Entry 1XNR (X-ray diffraction, 3.10 A resolution); this record covers chains A and T of the 23 polymer chains in the assembly.

== Chain A ==
Molecule: 16S Ribosomal RNA
Source organism: Thermus thermophilus
Sequence (1522 nucleotides; row label = number of the first residue in the row; note: 42 numbers in that range are skipped by the numbering (no residue carries them; nothing is unmodelled there); a row labelled like 190A-190L holds insertion residues (190A, then the next letters in order); numbering starts at 0):
     0 UUUGUUGGAG AGUUUGAUCC UGGCUCAGGG UGAACGCUGG CGGCGUGCCU AAGACAUGCA
    60 AGUCGUGCGG G
    73 CCGCGGGGUU UU
    88 ACUCCG
    95 UGGUC
   101 AGCGGCGGAC GGGUGAGUAA CGCGUGGGU
  129A G
   130 ACCUACCCGG AAGAGGGGGA CAACCCGGGG AAACUCGGGC UAAUCCCCCA UGUGGACCCG
   190 C
190A-190L CCCUUGGGGUGU
   191 GUCCAAAGGG CUUU
   216 GCCCGCUUCC GGAUGGGCCC GCGUCCCAUC AGCUAGUUGG UGGGGUAAUG GCCCACCAAG
   276 GCGACGACGG GUAGCCGGUC UGAGAGGAUG GCCGGCCACA GGGGCACUGA GACACGGGCC
   336 CCACUCCUAC GGGAGGCAGC AGUUAGGAAU CUUCCGCAAU GGGCGCAAGC CUGACGGAGC
   396 GACGCCGCUU GGAGGAAGAA GCCCUUCGGG GUGUAAACUC CUGAA
   442 CCCGGGACGA AACCCCCGAC GA
   474 GGGGACUGAC GGUACCGGG
   494 GUAAUAGCGC CGGCCAACUC CGUGCCAGCA GCCGCGGUAA UACGGAGGGC GCGAGCGUUA
   554 CCCGGAUUCA CUGGGCGUAA AGGGCGUGUA GGCGGCCUGG GGCGUCCCAU GUGAAAGACC
   614 ACGGCUCAAC CGUGGGGGAG CGUGGGAUAC GCUCAGGCUA GACGGUGGGA GAGGGUGGUG
   674 GAAUUCCCGG AGUAGCGGUG AAAUGCGCAG AUACCGGGAG GAACGCCGAU GGCGAAGGCA
   734 GCCACCUGGU CCACCCGUGA CGCUGAGGCG CGAAAGCGUG GGGAGCAAAC CGGAUUAGAU
   794 ACCCGGGUAG UCCACGCCCU AAACGAUGCG CGCUAGGUCU CUGGGUCU
   848 CCUGGGGGCC GAAGCUAACG CGUUAAGCGC GCCGCCUGGG GAGUACGGCC GCAAGGCUGA
   908 AACUCAAAGG AAUUGACGGG GGCCCGCACA AGCGGUGGAG CAUGUGGUUU AAUUCGAAGC
   968 AACGCGAAGA ACCUUACCAG GCCUUGACAU GCUAG
 1002A G
  1003 GAACCCGGGU GAAAGCCUGG GGUGCCCCG
1031A-1031D CGAG
  1032 GGGAGCCCUA GCACAGGUGC UGCAUGGCCG UCGUCAGCUC GUGCCGUGAG GUGUUGGGUU
  1092 AAGUCCCGCA ACGAGCGCAA CCCCCGCCGU UAGUUGCCAG CGGUUCGGCC GGGCACUCUA
  1152 ACGGGACUGC CCGCGAAA
  1171 GCGGGAGGAA GGAGGGGACG ACGUCUGGUC AGCAUGGCCC UUACGGCCUG GGCGACACAC
  1231 GUGCUACAAU GCCCACUACA AAGCGAUGCC ACCCGGCAAC GGGGAGCUAA UCGCAAAAAG
  1291 GUGGGCCCAG UUCGGAUUGG GGUCUGCAAC CCGACCCCAU GAAGCCGGAA UCGCUAGUAA
  1351 UCGCGGAUCA GC
 1362A C
  1363 AUGCCGCGGU GAAUACGUUC CCGGGCCUUG UACACACCGC CCGUCACGCC AUGGGAGCGG
  1423 GCUCUACCCG AAGUCGCCGG G
  1446 AGCCUACGGG
  1459 CAGGCGCCGA GGGUAGGGCC CGUGACUGGG GCGAAGUCGU AACAAGGUAG CUGUACCGGA
  1519 AGGUGCGGCU GGAUCACCUC CUUUCU
Not modelled in the structure: 0-4, 1002A, 1031A-1031D, 1362A, 1535-1538
Metal / ion sites: Mg2+ site 1: U14, U17; Mg2+ site 2 near G21 (its only coordinating residue here); Mg2+ site 3: G46, G394; Mg2+ site 4: C48, G115; Mg2+ site 5 near A53 (its only coordinating residue here); Mg2+ site 6: A59, C386, U387; Mg2+ site 7: G61, U62, G105; Mg2+ site 8: G70, U98; Mg2+ site 9: G107, G326; Mg2+ site 10: A109, G331; Mg2+ site 11: A116, G117, G289; Mg2+ site 12: C121, G124, U125, G126, G236; 60 more Mg2+ sites not listed
Ligand contacts: paromomycin (PAR): C1404, G1405, U1406, C1407, A1408, C1409, C1490, G1491, A1492, A1493, G1494, U1495, C1496

== Chain T ==
Protein: 16S Ribosomal protein S20
Source organism: Thermus thermophilus
UniProt: P80380 (RS20_THETH); residues 1-106 here correspond to UniProt positions 0-105 (UniProt number = residue number - 1)
Sequence (106 residues; row label = number of the first residue in the row):
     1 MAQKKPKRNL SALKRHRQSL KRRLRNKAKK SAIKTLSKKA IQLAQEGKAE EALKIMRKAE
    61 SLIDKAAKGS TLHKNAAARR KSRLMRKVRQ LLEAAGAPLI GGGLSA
Not modelled in the structure: 1-7

== Chain A / chain T interface ==
Contacting residue pairs (98):
  G61(A) - Leu10(T)  phosphate contact
  G102(A) - Arg17(T)  salt bridge to the phosphate
  C103(A) - Lys14(T)  phosphate contact
  C103(A) - Arg17(T)  salt bridge to the phosphate
  G104(A) - Lys14(T)  hydrogen bond to the base
  G104(A) - Gln18(T)  phosphate contact
  G105(A) - Gln18(T)  hydrogen bond to the phosphate
  G105(A) - Arg22(T)  salt bridge to the phosphate
  C106(A) - Arg15(T)  base contact
  G107(A) - Arg15(T)  hydrogen bond to the base
  G108(A) - Arg15(T)  base contact
  C131(A) - Asn75(T)  phosphate contact
  C132(A) - Lys74(T)  phosphate contact
  C132(A) - Asn75(T)  hydrogen bond to the phosphate
  U133(A) - Lys74(T)  phosphate contact
  C175(A) - Arg25(T)  sugar contact
  C175(A) - Lys29(T)  phosphate contact
  C176(A) - Lys29(T)  salt bridge to the phosphate
  C177(A) - Lys65(T)  salt bridge to the phosphate
  C178(A) - Lys65(T)  salt bridge to the phosphate
  G184(A) - Asp64(T)  hydrogen bond to the base
  A185(A) - Glu60(T)  base contact
  A185(A) - Ala78(T)  phosphate contact
  A185(A) - Lys81(T)  hydrogen bond to the base
  C186(A) - Ala78(T)  sugar contact
  C186(A) - Lys81(T)  sugar contact
  C186(A) - Ser82(T)  hydrogen bond to the phosphate
  C186(A) - Met85(T)  hydrogen bond to the sugar
  C187(A) - Ser82(T)  hydrogen bond to the phosphate
  C187(A) - Met85(T)  sugar contact
  C187(A) - Arg89(T)  hydrogen bond to the sugar
  C187(A) - Leu104(T)  sugar contact
  C187(A) - Ser105(T)  hydrogen bond to the base
  C188(A) - Arg89(T)  hydrogen bond to the sugar
  C188(A) - Ser105(T)  base contact
  U190L(A) - Ser105(T)  hydrogen bond to the base
  U190L(A) - Ala106(T)  base contact
  G191(A) - Gly101(T)  hydrogen bond to the sugar
  G191(A) - Gly102(T)  hydrogen bond to the sugar
  G191(A) - Gly103(T)  hydrogen bond to the base
  G191(A) - Leu104(T)  hydrogen bond to the sugar
  G191(A) - Ser105(T)  base contact
  U192(A) - Arg57(T)  phosphate contact
  U192(A) - Glu60(T)  hydrogen bond to the sugar
  U192(A) - Gly102(T)  sugar contact
  U192(A) - Gly103(T)  sugar contact
  C193(A) - Arg57(T)  phosphate contact
  C193(A) - Glu60(T)  sugar contact
  C193(A) - Ser61(T)  phosphate contact
  C193(A) - Asp64(T)  hydrogen bond to the sugar
  C194(A) - Ser61(T)  hydrogen bond to the phosphate
  C194(A) - Asp64(T)  sugar contact
  C194(A) - Lys65(T)  sugar contact
  C194(A) - Lys68(T)  sugar contact
  A195(A) - Lys65(T)  phosphate contact
  A195(A) - Lys68(T)  hydrogen bond to the sugar
  U222(A) - Lys68(T)  hydrogen bond to the phosphate
  U223(A) - Lys68(T)  salt bridge to the phosphate
  G258(A) - Arg86(T)  salt bridge to the phosphate
  G258(A) - Lys87(T)  phosphate contact
  G259(A) - Arg83(T)  salt bridge to the phosphate
  G259(A) - Lys87(T)  salt bridge to the phosphate
  G260(A) - Arg83(T)  hydrogen bond to the base
  U261(A) - Arg79(T)  salt bridge to the phosphate
  U261(A) - Arg83(T)  hydrogen bond to the base
  A262(A) - Lys74(T)  sugar contact
  A262(A) - Asn75(T)  hydrogen bond to the sugar
  A262(A) - Ala76(T)  phosphate contact
  A262(A) - Arg79(T)  salt bridge to the phosphate
  A263(A) - Arg79(T)  salt bridge to the phosphate
  C322(A) - Arg23(T)  sugar contact
  U323(A) - Ser19(T)  sugar contact
  U323(A) - Arg22(T)  phosphate contact
  U323(A) - Arg23(T)  sugar contact
  U323(A) - Asn26(T)  hydrogen bond to the phosphate
  G324(A) - Arg22(T)  salt bridge to the phosphate
  G324(A) - Asn26(T)  hydrogen bond to the phosphate
  G324(A) - Ser70(T)  hydrogen bond to the phosphate
  A325(A) - Ser70(T)  phosphate contact
  A325(A) - Lys74(T)  hydrogen bond to the phosphate
  G332(A) - Leu10(T)  phosphate contact
  G333(A) - His16(T)  hydrogen bond to the sugar
  A349(A) - Arg8(T)  hydrogen bond to the phosphate
  U1436(A) - Arg23(T)  salt bridge to the phosphate
  G1438(A) - Lys34(T)  phosphate contact
  C1439(A) - Lys38(T)  phosphate contact
  G1453(A) - Leu36(T)  sugar contact
  G1453(A) - Lys39(T)  hydrogen bond to the phosphate
  G1454(A) - Thr35(T)  phosphate contact
  G1454(A) - Lys39(T)  salt bridge to the phosphate
  G1455(A) - Ala28(T)  phosphate contact
  G1455(A) - Ser31(T)  phosphate contact
  G1455(A) - Ala32(T)  sugar contact
  G1455(A) - Thr35(T)  hydrogen bond to the phosphate
  C1459(A) - Lys27(T)  phosphate contact
  C1459(A) - Ala28(T)  phosphate contact
  C1459(A) - Ser31(T)  hydrogen bond to the phosphate
  A1460(A) - Lys27(T)  salt bridge to the phosphate
Also at the interface, not in a pair above, chain A (53 interface residues in all): C174, G326, G331, G350
Also at the interface, not in a pair above, chain T (52 interface residues in all): Ala12, Lys21, Leu24, Lys58, Arg80

== Overview ==
Chain A and chain T form an interface of 53 and 52 residues respectively, with 34 hydrogen bonds and 17 salt
bridges. Polar pairs include G104(A)-Lys14(T), G107(A)-Arg15(T) and G184(A)-Asp64(T). Ligands of chain A:
paromomycin. U14(A) and U17(A) form the Mg2+ site 1.
Chain A is 16S Ribosomal RNA and chain T is 16S Ribosomal protein S20, both from Thermus thermophilus; the
structure, Crystal Structure of an Inosine-Cytosine Wobble Base Pair in the Context of the Decoding Center,
was determined by X-ray diffraction, deposited together with 1XNQ.
